8FRN - chains A and F of the 4 polymer chains in the assembly; structure by electron microscopy, 3.30 A resolution.

# Chain A
Name: Lipopolysaccharide export system ATP-binding protein LptB
Source organism: Acinetobacter baylyi ADP1
Reference sequence: Q6FC66 (Q6FC66_ACIAD); residue numbers follow UniProt; this construct covers 1-249
Chain sequence (257 residues; numbered -7 to 249; the number before each row is that of its first residue; numbers below 1 keep their minus sign (Met-7 is residue -7)):
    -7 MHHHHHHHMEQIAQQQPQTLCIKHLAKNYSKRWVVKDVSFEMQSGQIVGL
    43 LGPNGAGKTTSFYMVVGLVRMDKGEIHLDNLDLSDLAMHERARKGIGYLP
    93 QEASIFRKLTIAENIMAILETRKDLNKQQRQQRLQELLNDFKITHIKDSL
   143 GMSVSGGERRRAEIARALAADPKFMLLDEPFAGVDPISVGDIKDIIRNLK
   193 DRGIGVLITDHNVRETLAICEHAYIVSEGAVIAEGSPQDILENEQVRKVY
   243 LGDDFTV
Not modelled in the structure: -7 to 9, 249
Sequence notes: expression tag (-7 to 0)

# Chain F
Name: Lipopolysaccharide export system permease protein LptF
Source organism: Acinetobacter baylyi ADP1
Reference sequence: Q6FFD7 (Q6FFD7_ACIAD); residues 1-366 here = UniProt positions 1-366
Chain sequence (366 residues; each row starts with the number of its first residue):
     1 MIIRRYLVKQVVSTSLVVIALLTLIMMGGRLIKYFGVAAQGRLDAGVLFS
    51 IIGYRMPEFLTLILPLGFFIGLMLVFGRLYVDHEMAVLNGSGISRIRLGQ
   101 LLIPLALVFLVIQGILMLWMTPWGLRQFDQLSSSQAVRTGFDLVRPKEFI
   151 SSGPYTIYAGDLSEDRKNLKDIFFYQRAQKEGKPDVMILAKEATRVVMEN
   201 ETANVVDLIQGRRYEIYPGKAKYSQAEFQRYRLRLENDKSATFETDKVEA
   251 LPSSKLWNKWNDPVIASEMGWRVFGPFTIVIALMMAVALCEVSPRQGRYY
   301 RLIPAIFIFASLIVLLIAIRTRISRDELGVWAYPAALAVYGIAAALFSRK
   351 QKLAPKIKKQIKRVRA
Not modelled in the structure: 1, 177-184, 195-246, 351-366
Small-molecule neighbours:
  - JSG ((2R,4R,5R,6R)-6-[(1R)-1,2-bis(oxidanyl)ethyl]-2-[(2R,4R,5R,6R)-6-[(1R)-1,2-bis(oxidanyl)ethyl]-5-[(2S,3S,4R,5R,6R)-6-[(1S)-1,2-bis(oxidanyl)ethyl]-4-[(2R,3S,4R,5S,6R)-6-[(1S)-2-[(2S,3S,4S,5S,6R)-6-[(1S)-1,2-bis(oxidanyl)ethyl]-3,4,5-tris(oxidanyl)oxan-2-yl]oxy-1-oxidanyl-ethyl]-3,4-bis(oxidanyl)-5-phosphonooxy-oxan-2-yl]oxy-3-oxidanyl-5-phosphonooxy-oxan-2-yl]oxy-2-carboxy-2-[[(2R,3S,4R,5R,6R)-5-[[(3R)-3-dodecanoyloxytetradecanoyl]amino]-6-[[(2R,3S,4R,5R,6R)-3-oxidanyl-5-[[(3R)-3-oxidanyltetradecanoyl]amino]-4-[(3R)-3-oxidanyltetradecanoyl]oxy-6-phosphonooxy-oxan-2-yl]methoxy]-3-phosphonooxy-4-[(3R)-3-tetradecanoyloxytetradecanoyl]oxy-oxan-2-yl]methoxy]oxan-4-yl]oxy-4,5-bis(oxidanyl)oxane-2-carboxylic acid): Leu22, Ile25, Met26, Arg30, Lys33, Tyr34, Arg42, Arg55, Glu58, Phe59, Thr61, Leu62, Leu66, Ile70, Gln113, Met117, Trp271, Gly275, Thr278, Ile306, Ala310, Ile313, Leu316, Ile317
  - Zosurabalpin (VB6): Arg55, Glu58, Glu249, Trp271, Val314, Ile317, Ala318, Arg320, Thr321, Arg322, Arg325
From the paper describing this entry:
  - mutagenesis - R30A, R55G: abolished growth
  - mutagenesis - R30K, R55K: decreased growth in response to antibiotic
  - mutagenesis - I317N: decreased growth in response to macrocyclic peptides

# How chain A and chain F interact
Pairs across the interface (35; chain A residue first):
  Arg62(A) - Lys350(F)
  Met80(A) - Ala86(F)
  Met80(A) - Asn89(F)
  Met80(A) - Gly90(F)
  His81(A) - Asn89(F)
  His81(A) - Gly92(F)
  His81(A) - Ser94(F)
  Ala84(A) - Asn89(F)
  Ala84(A) - Gly90(F)
  Ala84(A) - Ser91(F)
  Ala84(A) - Gly92(F)
  Arg85(A) - Gly92(F)  hydrogen bond (side chain-backbone)
  Ile88(A) - Gly90(F)
  Tyr90(A) - Ala86(F)  hydrophobic
  Pro92(A) - Val87(F)
  Glu94(A) - His83(F)  salt bridge
  Ala95(A) - Asp82(F)
  Ser96(A) - Asp82(F)
  Ser96(A) - His83(F)
  Ser96(A) - Val87(F)
  Ile97(A) - Glu84(F)
  Phe98(A) - Glu84(F)
  Phe98(A) - Val87(F)  hydrophobic
  Phe98(A) - Leu88(F)  hydrophobic
  Arg99(A) - Arg78(F)
  Arg99(A) - Asp82(F)  salt bridge
  Arg99(A) - Glu84(F)  salt bridge
  Leu101(A) - Tyr6(F)  hydrophobic
  Glu105(A) - Arg5(F)  salt bridge
  Met108(A) - Ile2(F)  hydrophobic
  Ala109(A) - Ile2(F)  hydrophobic
  Ile110(A) - Ser91(F)
  Glu112(A) - Ile2(F)  hydrogen bond (side chain-backbone)
  Thr113(A) - Ile93(F)
  Arg158(A) - Val87(F)
Other interface residues (no listed pair), chain A (25 interface residues in all): Gly89, Lys100, Ala162
Other interface residues (no listed pair), chain F (18 interface residues in all): Gln10

# Overview
25 residues of chain A and 18 residues of chain F are in contact, with 2 hydrogen bonds and 4 salt bridges.
Polar contacts include Glu94(A)-His83(F), Arg99(A)-Asp82(F) and Arg99(A)-Glu84(F). From the paper: R30A and
R55G of chain F abolish growth; R30K and R55K of chain F reduce growth in response to antibiotic.
Chain A is Lipopolysaccharide export system ATP-binding protein LptB and chain F is Lipopolysaccharide export
system permease protein LptF, both from Acinetobacter baylyi ADP1; the structure, Acinetobacter baylyi LptB2FG
bound to lipopolysaccharide and Zosurabalpin, was determined by electron microscopy, deposited together with
8FRL, 8FRM, 8FRO, 8FRP, 8UFG and 8UFH.
